PDB entry 8S7V | electron microscopy, 2.56 A resolution | chains C and I of the 12 polymer chains in the assembly

[Chain C]
Protein: Methyl-coenzyme M reductase subunit alpha
Source organism: Methanococcus maripaludis
Notes: EC 2.8.4.1
UniProtKB: A0A2L1CBB0 (A0A2L1CBB0_METMI); numbering as in UniProt (aligned over 1-553)
Sequence (553 residues; row label = number of the first residue in the row):
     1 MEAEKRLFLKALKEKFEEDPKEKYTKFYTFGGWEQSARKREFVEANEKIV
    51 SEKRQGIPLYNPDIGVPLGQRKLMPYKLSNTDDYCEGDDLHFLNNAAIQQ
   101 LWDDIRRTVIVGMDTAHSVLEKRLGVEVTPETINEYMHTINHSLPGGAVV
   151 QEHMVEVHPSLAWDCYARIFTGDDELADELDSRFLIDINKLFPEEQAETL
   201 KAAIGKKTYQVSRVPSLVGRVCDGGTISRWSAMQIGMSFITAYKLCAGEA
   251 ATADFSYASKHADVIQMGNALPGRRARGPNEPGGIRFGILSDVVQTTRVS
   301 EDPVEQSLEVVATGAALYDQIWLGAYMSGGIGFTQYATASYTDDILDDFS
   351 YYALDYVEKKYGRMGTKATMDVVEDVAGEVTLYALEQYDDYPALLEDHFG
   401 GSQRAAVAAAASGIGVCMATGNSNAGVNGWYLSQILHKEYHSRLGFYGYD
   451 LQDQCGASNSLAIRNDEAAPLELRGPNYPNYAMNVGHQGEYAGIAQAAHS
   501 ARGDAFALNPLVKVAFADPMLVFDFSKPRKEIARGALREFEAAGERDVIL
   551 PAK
Unresolved in the structure: 1-3
Differences from the reference sequence: variant Ser51 (Ala in A0A2L1CBB0)
Modified residues: His261 (N1-methylated histidine; MHS); Arg275 (5-methyl-arginine; AGM); Gln403 (2-methyl-glutamine; MGN); Gly448 (thioglycin; GL3); Cys455 (S-methylcysteine; SMC)
Residues lining bound ligands:
  - 1-thioethanesulfonic acid (COM): Tyr336, Phe446, Tyr447
  - factor 430 (F43), molecule 1: Ala148, Val149, Gln151, Met154, Val155, Met233, Met237, Ile240
  - factor 430 (F43), molecule 2: Ser328, Gly329, Gly330, Ile331, Gly332, Phe333, Thr334, Gln335, Tyr336, Phe399, Gly400, Gln403, Phe446
  - FeFe cofactor (S5Q): His142, Ala148, Val149, Val150, Gln151, Glu152
  - Coenzyme B (TP7): Arg274, Leu323, Met327, Ser328, Phe333, Phe446, Ala482, Met483, Asn484, Val485
What the authors report for this chain:
  - conformationally variable residues (loop rearrangement): Lys244 to Glu249

[Chain I]
Protein: Methyl-coenzyme M reductase operon protein C
Source organism: Methanococcus maripaludis
UniProtKB: G0H3B1 (G0H3B1_METMI); residue numbers follow UniProt; this construct covers 1-198
Sequence (234 residues; each row starts with the number of its first residue; numbers below 1 keep their minus sign (Met-35 is residue -35)):
   -35 MSAWSHPQFEKGGGSGGGSGGSAWSHPQFEKSAGSGMPVGRKEQIVDCRA
    15 VMGLGEGGGLAQRGTFAEGLRNDVVVVAMSPGRRHITKPVCEITYGIREA
    65 GIQTSVLVLDAGGGIPSDAPQGSLGSTFGLKPEEAKQVNRHKLCVIHFGN
   115 VKSHIIYKARLFLKYVDIPTIIVCQTPVDMEDFAAIGIKTKNVMPLESKT
   165 EGKIVEIITGVIRGESAPQKKIDEIIESIKKHLG
Unresolved in the structure: -35 to 4
Differences from the reference sequence: initiating methionine (-35); expression tag (-34 to 0)
Ion coordination: FeFe cofactor Fe site 1: Cys12, Cys55; FeFe cofactor Fe site 2: His49, His118
Residues lining bound ligands:
  - FeFe cofactor (S5Q), molecule 1: Val10, Cys12, Arg13, Leu24, Ala25, Ala31, Ile50, Thr51, Cys55, Thr58, Arg62, Val70
  - FeFe cofactor (S5Q), molecule 2: Met43, Arg48, His49, Gly76, Gly77, Gly78, His111, Phe112, Gly113, Asn114, Val115, His118, Ile119, Lys122, Arg177

[Chain C / chain I interface]
Contacting residue pairs - 24 pairs, chain C then chain I:
  Glu135(C) - Ser117(I)  hydrogen bond
  His138(C) - Lys116(I)
  His142(C) - Asn114(I)
  His142(C) - Val115(I)
  Val149(C) - His118(I)
  Val150(C) - Ile79(I)  hydrophobic
  Val150(C) - Leu88(I)
  Val150(C) - Gly89(I)
  Val150(C) - Ser90(I)
  Val150(C) - His118(I)
  Glu152(C) - Ser44(I)  hydrogen bond
  Glu152(C) - Arg48(I)  hydrogen bond (backbone-side chain)
  Glu152(C) - His49(I)  salt bridge
  Met154(C) - Arg48(I)  hydrogen bond (backbone-side chain)
  Glu156(C) - Arg48(I)  salt bridge
  Glu156(C) - Arg177(I)  salt bridge
  His158(C) - Arg47(I)
  Pro159(C) - Ile176(I)  hydrophobic
  Pro159(C) - Arg177(I)
  Pro159(C) - Glu179(I)
  Ser160(C) - Glu179(I)  hydrogen bond
  Lys244(C) - Pro84(I)  hydrogen bond (side chain-backbone)
  Lys244(C) - Gln85(I)  hydrogen bond (side chain-backbone)
  Lys244(C) - Gly86(I)  hydrogen bond (side chain-backbone)
Other interface residues (no listed pair), chain C (16 interface residues in all): Gln151, Val155, Arg183, Thr241
Other interface residues (no listed pair), chain I (22 interface residues in all): Gly78, Gln139, Thr140

[Overview]
The interface between chain C and chain I involves 16 residues on one side and 22 on the other, with 8
hydrogen bonds and 3 salt bridges. Polar pairs include Glu152(C)-His49(I), Glu156(C)-Arg48(I) and
Glu156(C)-Arg177(I). One FeFe cofactor molecule is bound between chain C and chain I. From the paper:
conformational variability at Lys244(C).
Here chain C is Methyl-coenzyme M reductase subunit alpha and chain I is Methyl-coenzyme M reductase operon
protein C, both from Methanococcus maripaludis. Entry 8S7V (Methyl-coenzyme M reductase activation complex
binding to the A2 component) was determined by electron microscopy, deposited together with 8S7X and 9H1L.
